Entry 4IIQ (X-ray diffraction, 2.86 A resolution); this record covers chains B and C of the 3 polymer chains in the assembly.

[Chain B]
Molecule: Human Mucosal Associated Invariant T cell receptor beta chain
From: Homo sapiens
Chain sequence (253 residues; each row starts with the number of its first residue; numbers below 1 keep their minus sign (Met-1 is residue -1)):
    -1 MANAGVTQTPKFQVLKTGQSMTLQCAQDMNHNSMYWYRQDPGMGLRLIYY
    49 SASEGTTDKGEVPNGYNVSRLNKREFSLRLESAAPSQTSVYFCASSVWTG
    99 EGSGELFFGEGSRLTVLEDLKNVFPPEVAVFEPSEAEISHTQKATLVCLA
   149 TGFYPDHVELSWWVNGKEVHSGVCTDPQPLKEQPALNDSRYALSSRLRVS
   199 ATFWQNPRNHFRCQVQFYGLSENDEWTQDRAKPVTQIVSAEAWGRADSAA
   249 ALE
Not modelled in the structure: -1 to 1, 245-251
Cystine bridges: Cys23-Cys91, Cys146-Cys211

[Chain C]
Molecule: Beta-2-microglobulin, MHC class I-related protein
From: Bos taurus
Notes: fragment: UNP C1ITJ8 residues 19-295, UNP P01888 residues 21-118
Reference sequence: chimeric construct of C1ITJ8, P01888: residues 114-390 from C1ITJ8 (C1ITJ8_BOVIN) positions 19-295 (UniProt number = residue number - 95); residues 1-98 from P01888 positions 21-118 (UniProt number = residue number + 20)
Chain sequence (392 residues; numbered 1 to 392; the number before each row is that of its first residue):
     1 IQRPPKIQVYSRHPPEDGKPNYLNCYVYGFHPPQIEIDLLKNGEKIKSEQ
    51 SDLSFSKDWSFYLLSHAEFTPNSKDQYSCRVKHVTLEQPRIVKWDRDLGG
   101 GGSGGSGSGGGGSRTHSLRYFRLGISEPGYGIPEFISAGYVDSHPITMYN
   151 SVSQLKEPRALWMEENLAPDHWERYTQLLRGWQQAFKVELKQLQHHYNHS
   201 GFHTYQRMIGCELLEDGSITGFLQYAYDGQDFLIFNKDTLSWMAMDNVAD
   251 IIRRVWEANRHELQYQKNWLEEECIAWLKRFLEYGKDALQRTEPPKVRVN
   301 HKETFPGITTLYCRAYGFYPPEISINWMKNGEEIFQDTDYGGILPSGDGT
   351 YQTWVSVELDPQNGDIYSCHVEHGGVHMVLQGFQESETILGG
Not modelled in the structure: 97-113, 303-308, 360-361, 386-392
Cystine bridges: Cys25-Cys79, Cys211-Cys274, Cys313-Cys369
Modified positions: Lys156 (N~6~-[(2-amino-4-oxo-3,4-dihydropteridin-6-yl)methyl]-D-lysine; KFP)
Construct notes: linker (99-113)
Swiss-Prot annotation at these positions:
  - region: Glu385 to Leu390 (Connecting peptide)
  - binding site (8-(9H-purin-6-yl)-2-oxa-8-azabicyclo[3.3.1]nona-3,6-diene-4,6-dicarbaldehyde): Tyr120, Arg122, His171, Arg207
  - binding site (5-(2-oxoethylideneamino)-6-(D-ribitylamino)uracil): Arg122, Ser137, Arg207, Tyr265, Gln266
  - binding site (5-(2-oxopropylideneamino)-6-(D-ribitylamino)uracil): Arg122, Ser137, Arg207, Tyr265, Gln266
  - binding site (7-hydroxy-6-methyl-8-(1-D-ribityl)lumazine): Arg122, Ser137, Arg207, Tyr265, Gln266
  - glycosylation: Asn198 (N-linked (GlcNAc...) asparagine)

[Chain B / chain C interface]
Contacting residue pairs - 18 pairs, chain B then chain C:
  Tyr48(B) - Arg174(C)
  Tyr48(B) - Gln177(C)
  Ala50(B) - Gln177(C)
  Ser51(B) - Arg180(C)
  Thr54(B) - Gln177(C)  hydrogen bond
  Thr54(B) - Arg180(C)  hydrogen bond
  Thr55(B) - Gln177(C)  hydrogen bond (backbone-side chain)
  Asp56(B) - Gln177(C)
  Trp96(B) - Ala185(C)  hydrophobic
  Thr97(B) - Trp182(C)  hydrogen bond (backbone-side chain)
  Gly98(B) - Leu178(C)
  Gly98(B) - Trp182(C)
  Gly98(B) - Tyr265(C)
  Glu99(B) - Glu262(C)
  Gly100(B) - Tyr265(C)
  Ser101(B) - Asn259(C)
  Ser101(B) - His261(C)
  Ser101(B) - Glu262(C)  hydrogen bond
Also at the interface, not in a pair above, chain B (15 interface residues in all): Asn30, Glu52, Gly102
Also at the interface, not in a pair above, chain C (14 interface residues in all): Glu173, Gly181, Gln184, Val188
The authors on this interface:
  - interface residues, chain B: Tyr48(B), Ala50(B), Ser51(B), Thr54(B), Thr55(B), Asp56(B), Trp96(B), Thr97(B), Gly98(B), Glu99(B), Gly100(B), Ser101(B)

[Overview]
The interface between chain B and chain C involves 15 residues on one side and 14 on the other, with 5
hydrogen bonds. Polar pairs include Thr54(B)-Gln177(C), Thr54(B)-Arg180(C) and Thr55(B)-Gln177(C). The paper
reports interface residues Tyr48(B), Ala50(B) and Ser51(B) among others.
Chain B is Human Mucosal Associated Invariant T cell receptor beta chain (Homo sapiens) and chain C is
Beta-2-microglobulin, MHC class I-related protein (Bos taurus); the structure, Crystal structure of a human
MAIT TCR in complex with bovine MR1, was determined by X-ray diffraction.
